Entry 9IRK (electron microscopy, 2.80 A resolution); this record covers chains C and A of the 3 polymer chains in the assembly.

Chain C (and A):
Molecule: Phytochrome B
Organism: Arabidopsis thaliana
Notes: chain A of this document is another copy of the same molecule, construct and numbering; everything in this record applies to it too
Reference sequence: P14713 (PHYB_ARATH); residues 1-907 here = UniProt positions 1-907
Sequence (907 residues; row label = number of the first residue in the row):
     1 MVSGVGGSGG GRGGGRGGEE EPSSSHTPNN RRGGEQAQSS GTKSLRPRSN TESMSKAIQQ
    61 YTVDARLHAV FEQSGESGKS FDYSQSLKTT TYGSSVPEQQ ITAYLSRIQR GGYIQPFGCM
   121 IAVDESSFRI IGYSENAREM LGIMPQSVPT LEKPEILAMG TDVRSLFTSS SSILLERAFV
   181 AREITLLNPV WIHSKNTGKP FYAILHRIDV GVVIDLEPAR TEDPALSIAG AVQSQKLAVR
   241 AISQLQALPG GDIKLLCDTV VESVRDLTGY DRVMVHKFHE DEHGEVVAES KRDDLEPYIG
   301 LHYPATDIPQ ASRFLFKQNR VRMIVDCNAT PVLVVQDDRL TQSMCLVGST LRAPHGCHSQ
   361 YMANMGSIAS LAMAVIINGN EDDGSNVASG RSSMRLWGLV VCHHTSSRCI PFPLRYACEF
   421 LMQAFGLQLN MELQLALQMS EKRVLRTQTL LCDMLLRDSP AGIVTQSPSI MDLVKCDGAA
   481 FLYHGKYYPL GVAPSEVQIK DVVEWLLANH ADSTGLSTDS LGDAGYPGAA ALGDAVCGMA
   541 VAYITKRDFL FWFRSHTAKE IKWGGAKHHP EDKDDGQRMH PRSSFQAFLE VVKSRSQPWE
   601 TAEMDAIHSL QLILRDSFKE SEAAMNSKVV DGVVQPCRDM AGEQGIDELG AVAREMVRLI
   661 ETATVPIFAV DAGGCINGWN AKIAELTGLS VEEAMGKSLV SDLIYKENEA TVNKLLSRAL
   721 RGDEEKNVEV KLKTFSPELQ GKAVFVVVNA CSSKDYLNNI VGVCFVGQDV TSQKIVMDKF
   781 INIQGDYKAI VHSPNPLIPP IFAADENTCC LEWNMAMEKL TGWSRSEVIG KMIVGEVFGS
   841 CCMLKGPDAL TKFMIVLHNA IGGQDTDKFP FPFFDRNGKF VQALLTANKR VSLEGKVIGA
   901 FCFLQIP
Unresolved in the structure: 1-110, 145-155, 381-392, 566-576, 622-907 (chain A: 1-53, 144-156, 380-391, 566-575, 622-907)
Construct notes: engineered mutation H276 (Tyr in P14713)
Swiss-Prot annotation at these positions:
  - binding site (phytochromobilin): C357
  - natural variant: G9 to R12 (deletion: In strain: cv. Kas-1), E19 (E19K: In strain: cv. Kas-1), I143 (I143L: In strain: cv. Kas-1)
Covalently attached groups: compound O6E linked to C357
Ligand contacts: O6E (3-[5-[[(3R,4R)-3-ethyl-4-methyl-5-oxidanylidene-3,4-dihydropyrrol-2-yl]methyl]-2-[[5-[(4-ethyl-3-methyl-5-oxidanylidene-pyrrol-2-yl)methyl]-3-(3-hydroxy-3-oxopropyl)-4-methyl-1H-pyrrol-2-yl]methyl]-4-methyl-1H-pyrrol-3-yl]propanoic acid): M274, H276, Y298, L301, Y303, T306, D307, I308, P309, S312, F316, R322, R352, P354, H355, H358, Y361, M365, S370, A372, L399, V401, H403, M579, P581, S584
What the authors report for this chain:
  - mutagenesis - Q109A: decreased binding to PIF6

Interface between chain C and chain A:
Pairs across the interface (46):
  S170(C) - D223(A)
  L174(C) - A225(A)  hydrophobic
  E183(C) - R240(A)  salt bridge
  L186(C) - K236(A)
  N188(C) - V232(A)
  N188(C) - K236(A)  hydrogen bond (backbone-side chain)
  P224(C) - P224(A)  hydrophobic
  A225(C) - W191(A)
  L226(C) - L174(A)  hydrophobic
  L226(C) - L187(A)  hydrophobic
  I228(C) - W191(A)  hydrophobic
  V232(C) - P189(A)
  V232(C) - F412(A)  hydrophobic
  Q233(C) - L186(A)
  Q233(C) - N188(A)  hydrogen bond (side chain-backbone)
  Q235(C) - Q235(A)  hydrogen bond
  Q235(C) - P413(A)
  K236(C) - N188(A)  hydrogen bond (side chain-backbone)
  K236(C) - Y416(A)
  V239(C) - Y416(A)  hydrophobic
  V239(C) - E419(A)
  V239(C) - Q423(A)
  I242(C) - F420(A)  hydrophobic
  I242(C) - Q423(A)
  S243(C) - Q423(A)
  Q246(C) - N378(A)  hydrogen bond (backbone-side chain)
  Q246(C) - M394(A)
  Q246(C) - Q423(A)  hydrogen bond
  Q246(C) - L427(A)
  A247(C) - S392(A)
  L248(C) - N378(A)  hydrogen bond (backbone-side chain)
  P249(C) - N378(A)
  N378(C) - Q246(A)  hydrogen bond (side chain-backbone)
  F420(C) - Q235(A)
  F420(C) - V239(A)  hydrophobic
  Q423(C) - V239(A)
  Q423(C) - I242(A)
  Q423(C) - S243(A)  hydrogen bond
  L427(C) - Q246(A)
  L427(C) - Q428(A)
  M431(C) - M431(A)  hydrophobic
  M431(C) - Q434(A)
  L435(C) - Q434(A)
  M439(C) - Q438(A)
  K442(C) - Q438(A)  hydrogen bond
  K442(C) - E441(A)  salt bridge
Also at the interface, not in a pair above, chain C (44 interface residues in all): R177, T185, P189, W191, S227, A229, L237, G250, M394, Y416, A424, Q428, N430, Q434, Q438, E441
Also at the interface, not in a pair above, chain A (47 interface residues in all): T185, Y202, L226, S227, I228, A231, Q233, A247, R320, I376, A424, N430, L435, M439, K442

In short:
Chain C and chain A form an interface of 44 and 47 residues respectively, with 10 hydrogen bonds and 2 salt
bridges. Polar pairs include E183(C)-R240(A), K442(C)-E441(A) and N188(C)-K236(A). Compound O6E is covalently
linked to C357(C). UniProt lists phytochromobilin-binding residue C357(C) on chain C. The paper reports that
Q109A of chain C reduces binding to PIF6.
Both chains are Phytochrome B (Arabidopsis thaliana). Entry 9IRK (Cryo-EM structure of
PhyB(Y276H,1-908)-PIF6beta complex) was determined by electron microscopy, deposited together with 9ITF and
9JLB.
